Entry 8GI0 (electron microscopy, 3.50 A resolution); this record covers chains C and D of the 6 polymer chains in the assembly.

== Chain C (and D) ==
Protein: malate dehydrogenase
From: Trypanosoma cruzi strain CL Brener
Notes: chain D of this document is another copy of the same molecule, construct and numbering; everything in this record applies to it too
UniProtKB: Q4DRD8 (Q4DRD8_TRYCC); residue numbers follow UniProt; this construct covers 1-323
Amino-acid sequence (323 residues; numbered 1 to 323; the number before each row is that of its first residue):
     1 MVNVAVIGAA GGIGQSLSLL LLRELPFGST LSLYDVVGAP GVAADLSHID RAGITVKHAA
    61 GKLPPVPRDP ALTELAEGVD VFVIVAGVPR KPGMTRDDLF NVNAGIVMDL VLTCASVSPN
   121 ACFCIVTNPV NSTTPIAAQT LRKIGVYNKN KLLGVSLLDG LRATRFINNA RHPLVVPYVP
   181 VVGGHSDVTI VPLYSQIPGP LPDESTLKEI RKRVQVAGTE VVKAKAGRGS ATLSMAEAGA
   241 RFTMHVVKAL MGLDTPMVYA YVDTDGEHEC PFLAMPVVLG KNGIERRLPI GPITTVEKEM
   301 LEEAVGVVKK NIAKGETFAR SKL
Unresolved in the structure: 90-96

== Chain C / chain D interface ==
Pairs across the interface - 42 pairs, chain C then chain D:
  L20(C) with L20(D), hydrophobic
  R23(C) with L20(D); E24(D), salt bridge; E237(D), salt bridge
  E24(C) with R23(D), salt bridge
  G41(C) with K225(D)
  D45(C) with T232(D); L233(D), hydrogen bond (side chain-backbone); S234(D), hydrogen bond (backbone-side chain)
  L46(C) with L233(D), hydrophobic
  S47(C) with R165(D), hydrogen bond (backbone-side chain)
  H48(C) with R162(D); A217(D); E220(D), salt bridge; V221(D)
  I49(C) with R165(D), hydrogen bond (backbone-side chain); S234(D)
  D50(C) with L161(D); R241(D), salt bridge
  R51(C) with R165(D), hydrogen bond (backbone-side chain)
  I54(C) with R165(D), hydrogen bond (backbone-side chain)
  L161(C) with H48(D); D50(D)
  R162(C) with H48(D)
  R165(C) with S47(D), hydrogen bond (side chain-backbone); I49(D), hydrogen bond (side chain-backbone); R51(D), hydrogen bond (side chain-backbone); I54(D), hydrogen bond (side chain-backbone)
  F166(C) with H48(D)
  E220(C) with H48(D), salt bridge
  V221(C) with H48(D)
  K225(C) with G41(D)
  A231(C) with D45(D)
  T232(C) with D45(D), hydrogen bond (backbone-side chain)
  L233(C) with D45(D), hydrogen bond (backbone-side chain); L46(D), hydrophobic
  S234(C) with D45(D), hydrogen bond; I49(D)
  E237(C) with L19(D); R23(D); I49(D)
  R241(C) with D50(D), salt bridge
Also at the interface, not in a pair above, chain C (37 interface residues in all): Q15, S16, L19, P40, V42, A44, A52, T164, R213, A217, A224, R228
Also at the interface, not in a pair above, chain D (37 interface residues in all): Q15, S16, G38, P40, A44, A52, T164, F166, P177, R213, A224, A231

== In short ==
Chain C and chain D each contribute 37 residues to their interface, with 13 hydrogen bonds and 7 salt bridges.
Among the polar pairs are R23(C)-E24(D), R23(C)-E237(D) and H48(C)-E220(D).
Chain C and chain D are both malate dehydrogenase (Trypanosoma cruzi strain CL Brener); the structure,
Structure of Trypanosoma docking complex, was determined by electron microscopy, deposited together with 8GGD,
8GGH, 8GH2 and 8GH3.
